PDB entry 4GQ6 | X-ray diffraction, 1.55 A resolution | chains A and B

Chain A:
Molecule: Menin
Organism: Homo sapiens
Reference sequence: O00255 (MEN1_HUMAN); numbering as in UniProt; present here: 1-53, 74-386, 399-460, 538-593
Amino-acid sequence (489 residues; row label = number of the first residue in the row; note: 109 numbers in that range are skipped by the numbering (no residue carries them; nothing is unmodelled there); numbers below 1 keep their minus sign (Gly-4 is residue -4)):
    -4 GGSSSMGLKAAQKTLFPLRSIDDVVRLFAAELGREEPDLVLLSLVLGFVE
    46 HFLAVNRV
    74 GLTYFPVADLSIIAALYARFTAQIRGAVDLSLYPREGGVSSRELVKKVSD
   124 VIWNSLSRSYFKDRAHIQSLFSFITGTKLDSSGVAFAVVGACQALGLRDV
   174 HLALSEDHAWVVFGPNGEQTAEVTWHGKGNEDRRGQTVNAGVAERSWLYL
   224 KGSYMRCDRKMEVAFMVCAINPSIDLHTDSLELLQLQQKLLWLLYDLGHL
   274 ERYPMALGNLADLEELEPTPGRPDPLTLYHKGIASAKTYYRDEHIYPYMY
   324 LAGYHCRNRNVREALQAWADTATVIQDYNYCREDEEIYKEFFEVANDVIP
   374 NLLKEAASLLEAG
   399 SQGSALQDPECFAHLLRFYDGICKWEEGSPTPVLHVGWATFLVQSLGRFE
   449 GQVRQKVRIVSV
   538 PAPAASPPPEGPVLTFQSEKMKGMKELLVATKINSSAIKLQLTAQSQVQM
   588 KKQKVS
Disordered / not traced: -4 to 1, 538-548, 589-593
Construct notes: expression tag (-4 to 0); engineered mutation Ala541 (Thr in O00255)
UniProt features mapped onto this chain:
  - modified residue: Ser543 (Phosphoserine)
From the paper describing this entry:
  - mutagenesis - D252K/L289K: decreased binding to MBM2
  - mutagenesis - D252K/L289K: unchanged binding to Histone-lysine N-methyltransferase MLL (chain B)
  - mutagenesis - D252K/L289K: unchanged stability

Chain B:
Molecule: Histone-lysine N-methyltransferase MLL
Notes: EC 2.1.1.43
Reference sequence: Q03164 (MLL1_HUMAN); residue numbers follow UniProt; this construct covers 6-15
Amino-acid sequence (12 residues; each row starts with the number of its first residue):
     4 SARWRFPARPGT
Construct notes: expression tag (4-5)
UniProt features mapped onto this chain:
  - motif: Arg6 to Thr15 (Menin-binding motif (MBM))
From the paper describing this entry:
  - contacts within the chain: Phe9-Arg12 (backbone contact)

Chain A / chain B interface:
Pairs across the interface (35):
  Asp136(A) - Arg6(B)
  Asp136(A) - Trp7(B)  hydrogen bond (backbone-backbone)
  Arg137(A) - Ser4(B)
  Arg137(A) - Trp7(B)
  Ala138(A) - Ala5(B)  hydrophobic
  Ala138(A) - Arg6(B)
  Ala138(A) - Trp7(B)
  Asp153(A) - Trp7(B)  hydrogen bond
  Ser154(A) - Trp7(B)
  Ser155(A) - Trp7(B)
  Ser155(A) - Phe9(B)
  Ser155(A) - Pro10(B)
  Ser178(A) - Phe9(B)
  Glu179(A) - Phe9(B)
  Asp180(A) - Phe9(B)
  His181(A) - Phe9(B)
  Phe238(A) - Pro10(B)  hydrophobic
  Cys241(A) - Ala11(B)  hydrophobic
  Ala242(A) - Pro10(B)  hydrophobic
  Asn244(A) - Arg6(B)  hydrogen bond (side chain-backbone)
  Ser246(A) - Ala5(B)
  Leu249(A) - Ser4(B)
  Leu249(A) - Arg6(B)
  Met278(A) - Pro10(B)
  Met278(A) - Ala11(B)
  Met278(A) - Arg12(B)
  Asn282(A) - Ala11(B)
  Tyr319(A) - Arg12(B)  hydrogen bond
  Tyr319(A) - Pro13(B)
  Tyr323(A) - Ala11(B)  hydrogen bond (side chain-backbone)
  Tyr323(A) - Arg12(B)
  Tyr323(A) - Pro13(B)  hydrophobic
  Glu359(A) - Arg12(B)  salt bridge
  Glu363(A) - Arg8(B)  salt bridge
  Glu363(A) - Arg12(B)  salt bridge
Also at the interface, not in a pair above, chain A (29 interface residues in all): Lys135, Leu177, Ala182, Ile247, Asp248, Ala279, Met322
Interface features reported in the paper:
  - residue pairs: Glu179(A)-Phe9(B) (backbone contact), Ala242(A)-Pro10(B) (hydrophobic contact), Tyr319(A)-Pro13(B) (hydrophobic contact), Met322(A)-Pro13(B) (hydrophobic contact), Tyr323(A)-Pro13(B) (hydrophobic contact), Glu359(A)-Arg12(B) (salt bridge), Glu363(A)-Arg12(B) (salt bridge), Pro10(B)-Phe238(A) (hydrophobic contact)
  - interface residues, chain A: Asp136(A), Asn244(A), Tyr323(A)
  - interface residues, chain B: Trp7(B), Ala11(B)
  - hot spots on chain B (mutagenesis) - F9A, P10A, R12A (4-fold), P13A (50-fold): decreased binding to Menin (chain A) (citing earlier work)

In short:
29 residues of chain A face 10 of chain B across their interface; the contacts include 5 hydrogen bonds and 3
salt bridges. Polar pairs include Glu359(A)-Arg12(B), Glu363(A)-Arg8(B) and Glu363(A)-Arg12(B). The paper
describes a backbone contact between Glu179(A) and Phe9(B); hydrophobic contacts between Ala242(A) and
Pro10(B), Tyr319(A) and Pro13(B) and Met322(A) and Pro13(B) among others; salt bridges between Glu359(A) and
Arg12(B) and Glu363(A) and Arg12(B). The paper reports that F9A, P10A and R12A of chain B, among others,
reduce binding to Menin (chain A); interface residues Asp136(A), Asn244(A) and Trp7(B) among others; 5
substitutions were tested in all.
Here chain A is Menin (Homo sapiens) and chain B is Histone-lysine N-methyltransferase MLL. Entry 4GQ6 (Human
menin in complex with MLL peptide) was determined by X-ray diffraction together with 4GPQ, 4GQ3 and 4GQ4 from
the same study.
